Entry 2BS7 (X-ray diffraction, 2.10 A resolution); this record covers chain 1.

[Chain 1]
Protein: F17BG lectin
Organism: Escherichia coli
Notes: fragment: lectin domain, residues 23-198
Reference sequence: Q47200 (Q47200_ECOLI); aligned in 2 segments with insertions or deletions, so no single offset holds: 1-112 ~ UniProt 23-133; 114-177 ~ UniProt 134-198
Sequence (176 residues; numbered 1 to 177; 1 number in that range is skipped by the numbering (no residue carries it; nothing is unmodelled there); the number before each row is that of its first residue):
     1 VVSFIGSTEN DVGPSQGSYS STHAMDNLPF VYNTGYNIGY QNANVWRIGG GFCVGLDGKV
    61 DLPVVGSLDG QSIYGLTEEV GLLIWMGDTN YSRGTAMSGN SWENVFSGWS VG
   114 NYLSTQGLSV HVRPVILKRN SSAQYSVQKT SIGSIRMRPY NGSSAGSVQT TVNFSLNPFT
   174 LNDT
UniProt features mapped onto this chain:
  - binding site (a carbohydrate): Ala43, Asn44, Asp88, Thr89

[Overview]
UniProt lists 4 carbohydrate-binding residues.
Chain 1 is F17BG lectin (Escherichia coli); the structure, Crystal structure of F17b-G in complex with
chitobiose, was determined by X-ray diffraction together with 2BSB, 2BSC, 1ZPL, 1ZK5 and 2BS8 from the same
study.
